7SWL - chains A and G of the 7 polymer chains in the assembly; structure by electron microscopy, 2.88 A resolution.

== Chain A ==
Name: Rix7
Organism: Chaetomium thermophilum
UniProtKB: G0RZG1 (G0RZG1_CHATD); numbering as in UniProt (aligned over 200-802)
Chain sequence (629 residues; row label = number of the first residue in the row):
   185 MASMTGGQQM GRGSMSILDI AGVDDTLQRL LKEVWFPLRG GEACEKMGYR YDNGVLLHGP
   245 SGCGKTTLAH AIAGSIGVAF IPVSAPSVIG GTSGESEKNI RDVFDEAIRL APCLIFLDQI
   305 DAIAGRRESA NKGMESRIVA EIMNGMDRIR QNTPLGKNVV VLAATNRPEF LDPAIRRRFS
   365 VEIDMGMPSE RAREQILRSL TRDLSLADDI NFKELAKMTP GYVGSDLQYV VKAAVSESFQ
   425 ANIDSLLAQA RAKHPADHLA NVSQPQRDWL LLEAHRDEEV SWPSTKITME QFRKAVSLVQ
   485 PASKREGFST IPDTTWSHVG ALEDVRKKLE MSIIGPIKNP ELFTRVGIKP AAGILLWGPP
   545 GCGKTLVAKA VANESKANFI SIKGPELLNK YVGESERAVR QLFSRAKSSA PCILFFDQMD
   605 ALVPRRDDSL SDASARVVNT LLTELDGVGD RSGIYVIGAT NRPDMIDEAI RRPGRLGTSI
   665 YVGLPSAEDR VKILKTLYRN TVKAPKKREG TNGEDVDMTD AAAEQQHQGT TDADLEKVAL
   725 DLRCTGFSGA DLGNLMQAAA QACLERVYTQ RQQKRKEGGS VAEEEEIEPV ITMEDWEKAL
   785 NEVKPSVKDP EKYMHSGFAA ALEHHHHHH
Unresolved in the structure: 185-199, 310-316, 463-465, 687-713, 761-771, 801-813
Construct notes: expression tag (185-199, 803-813); conflict Q303 (Glu in G0RZG1), Q602 (Glu in G0RZG1)
Metal / ion sites: Mg2+ site 1: T250 (together with ATP); Mg2+ site 2: T549 (together with ATP)
Ligand contacts:
  - ATP (adenosine-5'-triphosphate), molecule 1: D203, I204, A205, V207, P244, S245, G246, C247, G248, K249, T250, T251, N350, I380, L384, G408, S409, Q412
  - ATP, molecule 2: H502, V503, G504, L506, P543, P544, G545, C546, G547, K548, T549, L550, Q602, N645, I677, L681, G733, A734

== Chain G ==
Name: polyleucine
Organism: synthetic construct
Chain sequence (24 residues; row label = number of the first residue in the row):
     4 LLLLLLLLLL LLLLLLLLLL LLLL

== Chain A / chain G interface ==
Pairs across the interface (8):
  G275(A) with L4(G), hydrogen bond (backbone-backbone)
  K574(A) with L17(G); L18(G), hydrogen bond (backbone-backbone)
  Y575(A) with L15(G); L18(G)
  V576(A) with L16(G); L18(G), hydrophobic
  A617(A) with L18(G), hydrophobic
Other interface residues (no listed pair), chain A (8 interface residues in all): T276, S277, N573

== In short ==
8 residues of chain A and 5 residues of chain G are in contact; the contacts include 2 hydrogen bonds.
Main-chain hydrogen bonds include G275(A)-L4(G) and K574(A)-L18(G). Chain A binds ATP.
Chain A is Rix7 (Chaetomium thermophilum) and chain G is polyleucine (synthetic construct); the structure,
CryoEM structure of the N-terminal-deleted Rix7 AAA-ATPase, was determined by electron microscopy (same
publication as 7T0V and 7T3I).
